Entry 9EUG (electron microscopy, 4.50 A resolution (low resolution: residue-level contacts below are approximate; hydrogen-bond / salt-bridge calls are withheld)); this record covers chains F and M of the 27 polymer chains in the assembly.

== Chain F ==
Molecule: Baseplate component
Source organism: Staphylococcus phage 812
UniProt: A0A0U1UXD6 (A0A0U1UXD6_9CAUD); numbering as in UniProt (aligned over 1-174)
Sequence (174 residues; row label = number of the first residue in the row):
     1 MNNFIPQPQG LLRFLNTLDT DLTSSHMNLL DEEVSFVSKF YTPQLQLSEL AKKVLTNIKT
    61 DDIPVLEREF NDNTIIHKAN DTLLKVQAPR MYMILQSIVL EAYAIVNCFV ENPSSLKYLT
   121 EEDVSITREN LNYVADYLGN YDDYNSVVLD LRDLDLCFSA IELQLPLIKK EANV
Disordered / not traced: 1, 18-34, 173-174

== Chain M ==
Molecule: Putative baseplate component
Source organism: Staphylococcus phage 812
UniProt: A0A0U1X2L4 (A0A0U1X2L4_9CAUD); residues 1-263 here = UniProt positions 1-263
Sequence (263 residues; row label = number of the first residue in the row):
     1 MPQSDGISNL HRIALRFPKE GGGYDMYRFK VNPENYTIDS PQRTTAIKTK SDIVIEDYGK
    61 DIEVINFTGT TGFRPVREAD GLKTGKQKME ELQSRVSEYA MQGGSGNVSG SYLQFFNFTD
   121 DSYYKVHLAP QGLKITRSKD EPLLFRYEIT LVVIGSLTEA DRSAVTTEEF GNVKPNASQR
   181 VDEGIKELDK NARKTRDRNN QEISRRENTI PKSTGDNTNE GNRLKQSFPS SSIYNPRQST
   241 NGLKGNIDNM ALIIGYGDGG VSS
Disordered / not traced: 1, 210-232, 263

== How chain F and chain M interact ==
Residue-residue contacts - 55 pairs, chain F then chain M:
  Asn2(F) - Tyr256(M)
  Phe4(F) - Glu202(M)
  Phe4(F) - Ile203(M)
  Phe4(F) - Arg206(M)
  Ile5(F) - Asn199(M)
  Ile5(F) - Glu202(M)
  Ile5(F) - Tyr256(M)
  Ile5(F) - Val261(M)
  Gln7(F) - Tyr256(M)
  Gln7(F) - Gly257(M)
  Pro8(F) - Gly257(M)
  Pro8(F) - Asp258(M)
  Leu11(F) - Gly255(M)
  Leu66(F) - Asp258(M)
  Arg68(F) - Asp258(M)
  Phe70(F) - Asn191(M)
  Phe70(F) - Asp258(M)
  Asn71(F) - Leu188(M)
  Asn71(F) - Asp258(M)
  Asn73(F) - Glu187(M)
  Thr74(F) - Ile253(M)
  Thr74(F) - Ile254(M)
  Ile75(F) - Ile253(M)
  Ile76(F) - Ile254(M)
  Tyr103(F) - Tyr256(M)
  Ile105(F) - Met250(M)
  Val106(F) - Met250(M)
  Val106(F) - Ala251(M)
  Asn107(F) - Tyr256(M)
  Phe109(F) - Leu243(M)
  Phe109(F) - Ile247(M)
  Val110(F) - Val261(M)
  Glu111(F) - Ile203(M)
  Glu111(F) - Tyr256(M)
  Asp150(F) - Ile253(M)
  Asp153(F) - Arg180(M)
  Asp153(F) - Asn249(M)
  Leu154(F) - Ile253(M)
  Leu154(F) - Ile254(M)
  Leu156(F) - Arg180(M)
  Cys157(F) - Asn246(M)
  Phe158(F) - Met250(M)
  Ala160(F) - Tyr234(M)
  Ala160(F) - Pro236(M)
  Ala160(F) - Asn246(M)
  Leu163(F) - Pro236(M)
  Leu163(F) - Arg237(M)
  Gln164(F) - Pro236(M)
  Gln164(F) - Ser239(M)
  Gln164(F) - Thr240(M)
  Gln164(F) - Gly242(M)
  Leu167(F) - Ser239(M)
  Leu167(F) - Thr240(M)
  Ile168(F) - Thr240(M)
  Ile168(F) - Leu243(M)
Interface residues without a listed pair, chain F (37 interface residues in all): Asn3, Glu69, Val99, Ala102, Ile161
Interface residues without a listed pair, chain M (33 interface residues in all): Asn235, Gln238, Asn241, Lys244, Leu252, Gly259

== Summary ==
The interface between chain F and chain M involves 37 residues on one side and 33 on the other.
Here chain F is Baseplate component and chain M is Putative baseplate component, both from Staphylococcus
phage 812. Entry 9EUG (Cryo-EM structure of Staphylococcus aureus bacteriophage phi812 baseplate in the
pre-contraction state - core, wedge module ...) was determined by electron microscopy.
